Entry 2PWC (X-ray diffraction, 1.78 A resolution); this record covers chains A and B.

Chain A (and B):
Name: Gag-Pol polyprotein (Pr160Gag-Pol)
Organism: Human immunodeficiency virus 1
Notes: EC 3.4.23.16; chain B of this document is another copy of the same molecule, construct and numbering; everything in this record applies to it too
Reference sequence: P03367 (POL_HV1BR); residues 1-99 here correspond to UniProt positions 501-599 (UniProt number = residue number + 500)
Amino-acid sequence (99 residues; each row starts with the number of its first residue):
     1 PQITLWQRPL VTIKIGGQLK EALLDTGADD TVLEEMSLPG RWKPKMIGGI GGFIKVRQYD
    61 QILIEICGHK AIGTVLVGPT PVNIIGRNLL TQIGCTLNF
Swiss-Prot annotation at these positions:
  - region (Dimerization of protease): Pro1 to Leu5, Gly49 to Lys55, Asn88 to Phe99
  - active site: Asp25 (For protease activity)
  - site: Phe99 (Cleavage)
Residues lining bound ligands: G3G (n,n'-(3S,4S)-pyrrolidine-3,4-diylbis(4-amino-N-benzylbenzenesulfonamide)): Leu23, Asp25, Gly27, Ala28, Asp29, Asp30, Val32, Ile47, Gly48, Gly49, Ile50, Val82, Ile84

Chain A / chain B interface:
Residue-residue contacts (98):
  Pro1(A) with Leu97(B); Asn98(B); Phe99(B), hydrogen bond (backbone-backbone)
  Gln2(A) with Thr96(B); Leu97(B); Asn98(B)
  Ile3(A) with Thr96(B); Leu97(B), hydrogen bond (backbone-backbone); Phe99(B), hydrophobic
  Leu5(A) with Thr26(B); Arg87(B), hydrogen bond (backbone-side chain); Leu90(B), hydrophobic; Thr91(B); Cys95(B)
  Trp6(A) with Arg87(B), hydrogen bond (backbone-side chain); Thr91(B)
  Gln7(A) with Arg87(B)
  Arg8(A) with Asp29(B), salt bridge; Arg87(B)
  Pro9(A) with Thr26(B); Arg87(B); Leu97(B), hydrophobic
  Leu23(A) with Gly27(B)
  Leu24(A) with Thr26(B), hydrogen bond (backbone-side chain)
  Asp25(A) with Asp25(B); Thr26(B); Gly27(B)
  Thr26(A) with Leu5(B); Pro9(B); Leu24(B), hydrogen bond (side chain-backbone); Asp25(B); Thr26(B), hydrogen bond (side chain-backbone); Leu97(B)
  Gly27(A) with Leu23(B); Asp25(B)
  Asp29(A) with Arg8(B), salt bridge
  Ile50(A) with Ile47(B); Gly49(B); Ile50(B); Gly51(B); Gly52(B); Ile54(B), hydrophobic; Pro81(B)
  Gly51(A) with Gly51(B); Gly52(B); Ile54(B)
  Gly52(A) with Ile50(B); Gly51(B)
  Ile54(A) with Ile50(B), hydrophobic
  Cys67(A) with Phe99(B), hydrophobic
  His69(A) with Phe99(B)
  Thr80(A) with Ile50(B)
  Pro81(A) with Gly49(B); Ile50(B)
  Arg87(A) with Leu5(B), hydrogen bond (side chain-backbone); Trp6(B), hydrogen bond (side chain-backbone); Gln7(B), hydrogen bond (side chain-backbone); Arg8(B); Pro9(B)
  Leu90(A) with Leu5(B), hydrophobic
  Thr91(A) with Leu5(B); Trp6(B)
  Gln92(A) with Trp6(B)
  Ile93(A) with Phe99(B)
  Gly94(A) with Asn98(B); Phe99(B)
  Cys95(A) with Leu5(B); Leu97(B), hydrophobic; Asn98(B); Phe99(B), hydrophobic
  Thr96(A) with Gln2(B); Ile3(B); Thr4(B); Thr96(B); Leu97(B); Asn98(B), hydrogen bond (backbone-backbone)
  Leu97(A) with Pro1(B); Gln2(B); Ile3(B), hydrogen bond (backbone-backbone); Pro9(B), hydrophobic; Leu24(B), hydrophobic; Thr26(B); Cys95(B), hydrophobic; Thr96(B); Leu97(B), hydrophobic
  Asn98(A) with Pro1(B); Gln2(B), hydrogen bond; Gly94(B); Cys95(B); Thr96(B), hydrogen bond (backbone-backbone); Asn98(B)
  Phe99(A) with Pro1(B), hydrogen bond (backbone-backbone); Ile3(B), hydrophobic; Cys67(B), hydrophobic; His69(B); Ile93(B); Gly94(B); Cys95(B), hydrophobic
Other interface residues (no listed pair), chain A (37 interface residues in all): Ile47, Gly48, Gly49, Pro79
Other interface residues (no listed pair), chain B (38 interface residues in all): Gly48, Ile66, Pro79, Thr80

Overview:
37 residues of chain A and 38 residues of chain B are in contact, with 15 hydrogen bonds and 2 salt bridges.
Polar contacts include Arg8(A)-Asp29(B), Leu5(A)-Arg87(B) and Trp6(A)-Arg87(B). Chain A binds compound G3G.
From UniProt: active-site residue Asp25(A) on chain A.
Chain A and chain B are both Gag-Pol polyprotein (Pr160Gag-Pol) (Human immunodeficiency virus 1); the
structure, HIV-1 protease in complex with a amino decorated pyrrolidine-based inhibitor, was determined by
X-ray diffraction together with 2PQZ, 2PWR, 2QNN, 2QNP and 2QNQ from the same study.
